Entry 3C75 (X-ray diffraction, 2.50 A resolution); this record covers chains M and B of the 6 polymer chains in the assembly.

== Chain M ==
Molecule: Methylamine dehydrogenase light chain
From: Paracoccus versutus
Notes: EC 1.4.99.3
UniProtKB: P22641 (DHML_PARVE); residues -56 to 131 here correspond to UniProt positions 1-188 (UniProt number = residue number + 57)
Amino-acid sequence (188 residues; row label = number of the first residue in the row; numbers below 1 keep their minus sign (Met-56 is residue -56)):
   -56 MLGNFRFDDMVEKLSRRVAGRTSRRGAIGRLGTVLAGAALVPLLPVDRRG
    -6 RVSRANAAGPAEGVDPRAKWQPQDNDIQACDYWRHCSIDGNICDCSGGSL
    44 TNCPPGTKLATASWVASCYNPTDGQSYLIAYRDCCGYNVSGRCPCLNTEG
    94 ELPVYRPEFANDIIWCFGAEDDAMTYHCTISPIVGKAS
Not modelled in the structure: -56 to 6
Modified positions: Trp57 (2-amino-3-(6,7-dioxo-6,7-dihydro-1H-indol-3-yl)-propionic acid; TRQ)
Cystine bridges: Cys23-Cys88, Cys29-Cys61, Cys36-Cys121, Cys38-Cys86, Cys46-Cys77, Cys78-Cys109
Glycans and other covalent adducts: covalent link Trp57-Trp108
Swiss-Prot annotation at these positions:
  - modified residue: Trp57 (Tryptophylquinone)
  - cross-link: Trp57 to Trp108 (Tryptophan tryptophylquinone (Trp-Trp))

== Chain B ==
Molecule: Amicyanin
From: Paracoccus versutus
UniProtKB: P22365 (AMCY_PARVE); residues -25 to 106 here correspond to UniProt positions 1-132 (UniProt number = residue number + 26)
Amino-acid sequence (132 residues; numbered -25 to 106; the number before each row is that of its first residue; numbers below 1 keep their minus sign (Met-25 is residue -25)):
   -25 MISAKTLRPAIAAIALFAIGATGAWAQDKITVTSEKPVAAADVPADAVVV
    25 GIEKMKYLTPEVTIKAGETVYWVNGEVMPHNVAFKKGIVGEDAFRGEMMT
    75 KDQAYAITFNEAGSYDYFCTPHPFMRGKVIVE
Not modelled in the structure: -25 to 0
Metal / ion sites: Cu ion: His54, Cys93, His96
Swiss-Prot annotation at these positions:
  - binding site (Cu cation): His54, Cys93, His96, Met99
  - modified residue: Gln1 (Pyrrolidone carboxylic acid)

== Interface between chain M and chain B ==
Pairs across the interface (22):
  Thr54(M) - Arg69(B)  hydrogen bond
  Thr54(M) - Met72(B)
  Ala55(M) - Thr94(B)
  Ala55(M) - Pro95(B)  hydrophobic
  Ser56(M) - Pro95(B)
  Val58(M) - Met52(B)  hydrophobic
  Val58(M) - Pro53(B)
  Leu71(M) - Val51(B)
  Leu71(M) - Pro53(B)
  Pro100(M) - Phe98(B)  hydrophobic
  Glu101(M) - Met29(B)
  Glu101(M) - Met52(B)
  Glu101(M) - His96(B)
  Glu101(M) - Phe98(B)
  Phe102(M) - Met52(B)  hydrophobic
  Trp108(M) - Pro95(B)
  Phe110(M) - Thr94(B)
  Gly111(M) - Arg69(B)  hydrogen bond (backbone-side chain)
  Val127(M) - Pro53(B)  hydrophobic
  Val127(M) - Thr74(B)  hydrogen bond (backbone-side chain)
  Lys129(M) - Val51(B)
  Ala130(M) - Val51(B)

== Overview ==
14 residues of chain M face 11 of chain B across their interface, with 3 hydrogen bonds. Among the polar pairs
are Thr54(M)-Arg69(B), Gly111(M)-Arg69(B) and Val127(M)-Thr74(B). From UniProt: 4 Cu cation-binding residues
on chain B.
Here chain M is Methylamine dehydrogenase light chain and chain B is Amicyanin, both from Paracoccus versutus.
Entry 3C75 (Paracoccus versutus methylamine dehydrogenase in complex with amicyanin) was determined by X-ray
diffraction.
